PDB entry 6PY2 | X-ray diffraction, 2.83 A resolution | chains D and E of the 5 polymer chains in the assembly

# Chain D
Molecule: T-cell receptor, T594, alpha chain
From: Homo sapiens
Reference sequence: K7N5N2 (K7N5N2_HUMAN); residues 114-206 here correspond to UniProt positions 115-207 (UniProt number = residue number + 1)
Amino-acid sequence (206 residues; row label = number of the first residue in the row):
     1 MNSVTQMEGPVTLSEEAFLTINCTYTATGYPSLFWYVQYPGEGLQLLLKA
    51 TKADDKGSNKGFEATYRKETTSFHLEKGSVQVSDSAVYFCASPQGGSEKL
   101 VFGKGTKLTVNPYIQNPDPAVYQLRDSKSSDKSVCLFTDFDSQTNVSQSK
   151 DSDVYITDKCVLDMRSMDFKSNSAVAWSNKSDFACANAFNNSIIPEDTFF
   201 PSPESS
Unresolved in the structure: 1, 179-181, 196-206
Disulfides: Cys23-Cys90, Cys135-Cys185

# Chain E
Molecule: T-cell receptor, T594, beta chain
From: Homo sapiens
Reference sequence: K7N5M4 (K7N5M4_HUMAN); residues 116-245 here correspond to UniProt positions 120-249 (UniProt number = residue number + 4)
Amino-acid sequence (245 residues; each row starts with the number of its first residue):
     1 MGVAQSPRYKIIEKRQSVAFWCNPISGHATLYWYQQILGQGPKLLIQFQN
    51 NGVVDDSQLPKDRFSAERLKGVDSTLKIQPAKLEDSAVYLCASSSGGWGG
   101 GTEAFFGQGTRLTVVEDLKNVFPPEVAVFEPSEAEISHTQKATLVCLATG
   151 FYPDHVELSWWVNGKEVHSGVCTDPQPLKEQPALNDSRYALSSRLRVSAT
   201 FWQNPRNHFRCQVQFYGLSENDEWTQDRAKPVTQIVSAEAWGRAD
Unresolved in the structure: 1, 245
Disulfides: Cys22-Cys91, Cys146-Cys211

# How chain D and chain E interact
Disulfides between the chains: Cys160(D)-Cys172(E)
Pairs across the interface - 81 pairs, chain D then chain E:
  Phe34(D) - Thr102(E)
  Phe34(D) - Glu103(E)
  Tyr36(D) - Glu103(E)
  Tyr36(D) - Ala104(E)  hydrogen bond (side chain-backbone)
  Tyr36(D) - Phe106(E)  hydrophobic
  Gln38(D) - Gln36(E)  hydrogen bond
  Leu44(D) - Pro42(E)  hydrophobic
  Leu44(D) - Leu90(E)  hydrophobic
  Leu44(D) - Phe106(E)
  Lys49(D) - Glu103(E)  salt bridge
  Phe89(D) - Gln36(E)
  Phe89(D) - Gln40(E)
  Phe89(D) - Gly41(E)
  Phe89(D) - Pro42(E)
  Ser97(D) - Gln47(E)  hydrogen bond
  Ser97(D) - Val54(E)
  Glu98(D) - Tyr32(E)  hydrogen bond (backbone-side chain)
  Glu98(D) - Gln47(E)
  Glu98(D) - Thr102(E)
  Lys99(D) - Tyr32(E)
  Lys99(D) - Leu44(E)
  Lys99(D) - Gln47(E)
  Lys99(D) - Asp55(E)  salt bridge
  Leu100(D) - Tyr32(E)
  Leu100(D) - Tyr34(E)  hydrogen bond (backbone-side chain)
  Leu100(D) - Ala104(E)  hydrophobic
  Phe102(D) - Tyr34(E)
  Phe102(D) - Pro42(E)
  Phe102(D) - Phe106(E)  hydrophobic
  Asp118(D) - His138(E)  salt bridge
  Tyr122(D) - Ser132(E)
  Tyr122(D) - Ala134(E)  hydrophobic
  Tyr122(D) - Glu135(E)
  Tyr122(D) - His138(E)
  Tyr122(D) - Thr139(E)
  Gln123(D) - Ser132(E)
  Leu124(D) - Phe129(E)
  Leu124(D) - Glu130(E)
  Leu124(D) - Thr143(E)
  Leu124(D) - Val145(E)  hydrophobic
  Arg125(D) - Phe129(E)
  Arg125(D) - Glu130(E)  hydrogen bond (backbone-backbone)
  Asp126(D) - Ala127(E)
  Asp126(D) - Val128(E)
  Asp126(D) - Phe129(E)
  Ser127(D) - Val128(E)  hydrogen bond (backbone-backbone)
  Ser127(D) - Glu130(E)
  Ser127(D) - Glu239(E)  hydrogen bond (side chain-backbone)
  Val134(D) - Phe129(E)  hydrophobic
  Leu136(D) - Thr143(E)
  Thr138(D) - Arg196(E)
  Asp139(D) - Arg196(E)  salt bridge
  Tyr155(D) - Glu180(E)  hydrogen bond (side chain-backbone)
  Ile156(D) - Leu178(E)
  Thr157(D) - Asp174(E)
  Thr157(D) - Leu178(E)
  Thr157(D) - Ser192(E)
  Asp158(D) - Asp174(E)
  Asp158(D) - Arg194(E)
  Cys160(D) - Cys172(E)  disulfide
  Cys160(D) - Arg194(E)  hydrogen bond
  Val161(D) - Cys172(E)  hydrogen bond (backbone-side chain)
  Leu162(D) - Gly170(E)
  Leu162(D) - Val171(E)
  Leu162(D) - Cys172(E)  hydrophobic
  Leu162(D) - Arg196(E)
  Asp163(D) - Ser169(E)
  Asp163(D) - Gly170(E)  hydrogen bond (backbone-backbone)
  Met164(D) - Ser169(E)
  Met164(D) - Gly170(E)
  Met164(D) - Arg196(E)
  Arg165(D) - His168(E)
  Arg165(D) - Ser169(E)  hydrogen bond (backbone-side chain)
  Met167(D) - Lys141(E)
  Phe169(D) - Lys141(E)
  Ser171(D) - Arg196(E)
  Ser173(D) - Arg194(E)  hydrogen bond
  Val175(D) - Ser192(E)
  Val175(D) - Arg194(E)
  Trp177(D) - Leu147(E)  hydrophobic
  Trp177(D) - Ala190(E)  hydrophobic
Also at the interface, not in a pair above, chain D (47 interface residues in all): Leu46, Pro93, Val101, Gly103, Lys104, Lys132, Lys159, Ser166, Ala174
Also at the interface, not in a pair above, chain E (48 interface residues in all): Ser57, Pro131, Thr173, Lys179, Val197, Ser198, Ala240

# Summary
47 residues of chain D and 48 residues of chain E are in contact, with 1 disulfide bond, 14 hydrogen bonds and
4 salt bridges. Polar contacts include Lys49(D)-Glu103(E), Lys99(D)-Asp55(E) and Asp118(D)-His138(E).
Here chain D is T-cell receptor, T594, alpha chain and chain E is T-cell receptor, T594, beta chain, both from
Homo sapiens. Entry 6PY2 (HLA-TCR complex) was determined by X-ray diffraction together with 6PX6 from the
same study.
